PDB entry 8VR8 | electron microscopy, 3.25 A resolution | chains Y and A of the 31 polymer chains in the assembly

Chain Y:
Name: 50S Ribosomal Protein L28
Organism: Mycolicibacterium smegmatis MC2 155
Reference sequence: I7FJ52 (I7FJ52_MYCS2); numbering as in UniProt (aligned over 1-64)
Amino-acid sequence (64 residues; numbered 1 to 64; the number before each row is that of its first residue):
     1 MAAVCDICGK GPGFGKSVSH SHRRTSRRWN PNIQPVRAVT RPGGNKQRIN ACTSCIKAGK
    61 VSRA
Disordered / not traced: 1

Chain A:
Molecule: 23S ribosomal RNA
Organism: Mycolicibacterium smegmatis MC2 155
Sequence (3120 nucleotides; each row starts with the number of its first residue):
     1 UAAGUGUUUA AGGGCGCAUG GUGGAUGCCU UGGCACUGGG AGCCGAUGAA GGACGUAGGA
    61 GGCUGCGAUA AGCCUCGGGG AGCUGUCAAC CGAGCGUUGA UCCGAGGAUG UCCGAAUGGG
   121 GAAACCCGGC ACGAGUGAUG UCGUGUCACC AGGCGCUGAA UAUAUAGGCG UCUGGGGGGA
   181 ACGCGGGGAA GUGAAACAUC UCAGUACCCG UAGGAAGAGA AAACAAAAUG UGAUUCCGUG
   241 AGUAGUGGCG AGCGAAAGCG GAGGAUGGCU AAACCGUAUG CAUGUGAUAC CGGGUAGGGG
   301 UUGUGUGUGC GGGGUUGUGG GACCUAUCUU UCCGGCUCUA CCUGGCUGGA GGGCAGUGAG
   361 AAAAUGUUGU GGUUAGCGGA AAUGGCUUGG GAUGGCCUGC CGUAGACGGU GAGAGCCCGG
   421 UACGUGAAAA CCCGACGUCU GUCUUGAUGG UGUUCCCGAG UAGCAGCGGG CCCGUGGAAU
   481 CUGCUGUGAA UCUGCCGGGA CCACCCGGUA AGCCUGAAUA CUUCCCAGUG ACCGAUAGCG
   541 GAUUAGUACC GUGAGGGAAU GGUGAAAAGU ACCCCGGGAG GGGAGUGAAA GAGUACCUGA
   601 AACCGUGCGC UUACAAUCCG UCAGAGCCCU CGACGUGUCG UGGGGUGAUG GCGUGCCUUU
   661 UGAAGAAUGA GCCUGCGAGU CAGGGACAUG UCGCGAGGUU AACCCGGGUG GGGUAGCCGC
   721 AGCGAAAGCG AGUCUGAAUA GGGCGUAUCC ACACAAGAGU GUGUGGUGUA GUGGUGUGUU
   781 CUGGACCCGA AGCGGAGUGA UCUACCCAUG GCCAGGGUGA AGCGCGGGUA AGACCGCGUG
   841 GAGGCCCGAA CCCACUUAGG UUGAAGACUG AGGGGAUGAG CUGUGGGUAG GGGUGAAAGG
   901 CCAAUCAAAC UCCGUGAUAG CUGGUUCUCC CCGAAAUGCA UUUAGGUGCA GCGUCGCAUG
   961 UUUCUUGCCG GAGGUAGAGC UACUGGAUGG CCGAUGGGCC CCACAGGGUU ACUGACGUCA
  1021 GCCAAACUCC GAAUGCCGGU AAGUCCAAGA GUGCGGCAGU GAGACGGCGG GGGAUAAGCU
  1081 CCGUGCGUCG AGAGGGAAAC AGCCCAGAUC GCCGGCUAAG GCCCCUAAGC GUGUGCUAAG
  1141 UGGAAAAGGA UGUGCAGUCG CGAAGACAAC CAGGAGGUUG GCUUAGAAGC AGCCACCCUU
  1201 GAAAGAGUGC GUAAUAGCUC ACUGGUCAAG UGAUUGUGCG CCGAUAAUGU AGCGGGGCUC
  1261 AAGCACACCG CCGAAGCCGC GGCAGCCAAC GUGUUGGCUG GGUAGGGGAG CGUCCUGCAU
  1321 CCGGUGAAGC CGCCGAGUGA UCGAGUGGUG GAGGGUGUGG GAGUGAGAAU GCAGGCAUGA
  1381 GUAGCGAUUA GGCAAGUGAG AACCUUGCCC GCCGAAAGAC CAAGGGUUCC UGGGCCAGGC
  1441 CAGUCCGCCC AGGGUGAGUC GGGACCUAAG GCGAGGCCGA CAGGCGUAGU CGAUGGACAA
  1501 CGGGUUGAUA UUCCCGUACC CGUGUAUGUG CGUCCAUGAU GAAUCAGCGG UACUAACCAU
  1561 CCAAAACCAC CGUGACCGCA CCUUUCGGGG UGUGGCGUUG GUGGGGCUGC AUGGGACCUU
  1621 CGUUGGUAGU AGUCAAGCGA UGGGGUGACG CAGGAAGGUA GCCGUACCGG UCAGUGGUAA
  1681 UACCGGGGUA AGCCUGUAGG GAGUCAGAUA GGUAAAUCCG UCUGGCAUAU AUCCUGAGAG
  1741 GUGAUGCAUA GCCGAGUGAG GCGAAUUCGG UGAUCCUAUG CUGCCGAGAA AAGCCUCUAG
  1801 CGAGGACAUA CACGGCCCGU ACCCCAAACC AACACAGGUG GUCAGGUAGA GAAUACUAAG
  1861 GCGUACGAGU GAACUAUGGU UAAGGAACUC GGCAAAAUGC CCCCGUAACU UCGGGAGAAG
  1921 GGGGACCCAC AUGGCGUGUA AGCCUUUACG GCCCAAGCGU GAGUGGGUGG CACAAACCAG
  1981 UGAGAAGCGA CUGUUUACUA AAAACACAGG UCCGUGCGAA GUCGCAAGAC GAUGUAUACG
  2041 GACUGACGCC UGCCCGGUGC UGGAAGGUUA AGAGGACCCG UUAACUCCCU UUGGGGGUGA
  2101 AGCGGAGAAU UUAAGCCCCA GUAAACGGCG GUGGUAACUA UAACCAUCCU AAGGUAGCGA
  2161 AAUUCCUUGU CGGGUAAGUU CCGACCUGCA CGAAUGGCGU AACGACUUCU CAACUGUCUC
  2221 AACCAUAGAC UCGGCGAAAU UGCACUACGA GUAAAGAUGC UCGUUACGCG CGGCAGGACG
  2281 AAAAGACCCC GGGACCUUCA CUACAACUUG GUAUUGGUGC UCGAUACGGU UUGUGUAGGA
  2341 UAGGUGGGAG ACUGUGAAGC UCACACGCCA GUGUGGGUGG AGUCGUUGUU GAAAUACCAC
  2401 UCUGAUCGUA UUGGGCCUCU AACCUCGGAC CGUAUAUCCG GUUCAGGGAC AGUGCCUGGU
  2461 GGGUAGUUUA ACUGGGGCGG UUGCCUCCUA AAAUGUAACG GAGGCGCCCA AAGGUUCCCU
  2521 CAACCUGGAC GGCAAUCAGG UGUUGAGUGU AAGUGCACAA GGGAGCUUGA CUGCGAGACG
  2581 GACAUGUCGA GCAGGGACGA AAGUCGGGAC UAGUGAUCCG GCACCUCUGA GUGGAAGGGG
  2641 UGUCGCUCAA CGGAUAAAAG GUACCCCGGG GAUAACAGGC UGAUCUUCCC CAAGAGUCCA
  2701 UAUCGACGGG AUGGUUUGGC ACCUCGAUGU CGGCUCGUCG CAUCCUGGGG CUGGAGCAGG
  2761 UCCCAAGGGU UGGGCUGUUC GCCCAUUAAA GCGGCACGCG AGCUGGGUUU AGAACGUCGU
  2821 GAGACAGUUC GGUCUCUAUC CGCCGCGCGC GUCAGAAGCU UGAGGAAACC UGUCCCUAGU
  2881 ACGAGAGGAC CGGGACGGAC GAACCUCUGG UAUACCAGUU GUCCCACCAG GGGCACGGCU
  2941 GGAUAGCCAC GUUCGGACAG GAUAACCGCU GAAAGCAUCU AAGCGGGAAA CCUCUUCCAA
  3001 GACCAGGCUU CUCACCCUCU AGGAGGGAUA AGGCCCCCCG CAGACCACGG GAUUGAUAGA
  3061 CCAGACCUGG AAGCCUAGUA AUAGGUGCAG GGAACUGGCA CUAACCGGCC GAAAACUUAC
Disordered / not traced: 1, 1546-1619, 2056-2150
Residues lining bound ligands: chloramphenicol (CLM): G2285, A2286, A2675, C2676, A2727, U2728, G2729, U2730

How chain Y and chain A interact:
Contacting residue pairs (80):
  Ala2(Y) - G1479(A)  hydrogen bond to the phosphate
  Ala2(Y) - A1480(A)  phosphate contact
  Ala3(Y) - A1480(A)  hydrogen bond to the phosphate
  Val4(Y) - A1480(A)  sugar contact
  Lys10(Y) - U485(A)  salt bridge to the phosphate
  Pro12(Y) - A1480(A)  sugar contact
  Gly13(Y) - G483(A)  sugar contact
  Phe14(Y) - G187(A)  phosphate contact
  Phe14(Y) - A1480(A)  base contact
  Gly15(Y) - G468(A)  sugar contact
  Lys16(Y) - G204(A)  base contact
  Lys16(Y) - G468(A)  hydrogen bond to the sugar
  Lys16(Y) - G469(A)  phosphate contact
  Ser19(Y) - A2303(A)  phosphate contact
  His20(Y) - A2303(A)  phosphate contact
  Ser21(Y) - U199(A)  sugar contact
  Ser21(Y) - U2302(A)  phosphate contact
  Ser21(Y) - A2303(A)  hydrogen bond to the phosphate
  Ser21(Y) - A2656(A)  base contact
  Ser21(Y) - A2657(A)  hydrogen bond to the base
  His22(Y) - U199(A)  hydrogen bond to the sugar
  His22(Y) - C200(A)  salt bridge to the phosphate
  Arg23(Y) - U199(A)  salt bridge to the phosphate
  Arg23(Y) - U2302(A)  sugar contact
  Arg24(Y) - C200(A)  salt bridge to the phosphate
  Arg24(Y) - G469(A)  salt bridge to the phosphate
  Thr25(Y) - A2303(A)  sugar contact
  Thr25(Y) - C2304(A)  sugar contact
  Ser26(Y) - G188(A)  hydrogen bond to the phosphate
  Arg27(Y) - C2455(A)  salt bridge to the phosphate
  Arg27(Y) - C2456(A)  salt bridge to the phosphate
  Arg28(Y) - A1480(A)  salt bridge to the phosphate
  Arg28(Y) - C2455(A)  phosphate contact
  Trp29(Y) - C467(A)  base contact
  Trp29(Y) - G468(A)  sugar contact
  Trp29(Y) - G483(A)  base contact
  Trp29(Y) - C484(A)  base contact
  Trp29(Y) - C2455(A)  hydrogen bond to the phosphate
  Trp29(Y) - C2456(A)  hydrogen bond to the phosphate
  Asn30(Y) - C484(A)  hydrogen bond to the sugar
  Asn30(Y) - G2454(A)  hydrogen bond to the sugar
  Asn30(Y) - C2455(A)  hydrogen bond to the phosphate
  Pro31(Y) - C484(A)  phosphate contact
  Pro31(Y) - U485(A)  phosphate contact
  Pro31(Y) - G2454(A)  hydrogen bond to the sugar
  Asn32(Y) - U485(A)  hydrogen bond to the phosphate
  Asn32(Y) - G486(A)  hydrogen bond to the phosphate
  Asn32(Y) - A2313(A)  hydrogen bond to the base
  Asn32(Y) - G2454(A)  sugar contact
  Gln34(Y) - A2313(A)  base contact
  Gln34(Y) - U2314(A)  hydrogen bond to the base
  Gln34(Y) - G2452(A)  hydrogen bond to the base
  Gln34(Y) - U2453(A)  hydrogen bond to the base
  Pro35(Y) - C2423(A)  phosphate contact
  Pro35(Y) - C2424(A)  phosphate contact
  Pro35(Y) - G2452(A)  base contact
  Val36(Y) - C2423(A)  phosphate contact
  Arg37(Y) - C2423(A)  hydrogen bond to the phosphate
  Arg37(Y) - U2442(A)  salt bridge to the phosphate
  Arg41(Y) - U163(A)  hydrogen bond to the base
  Arg41(Y) - A164(A)  sugar contact
  Gly43(Y) - U163(A)  base contact
  Asn45(Y) - A160(A)  base contact
  Asn45(Y) - U161(A)  base contact
  Asn45(Y) - G2441(A)  phosphate contact
  Asn45(Y) - U2442(A)  sugar contact
  Lys46(Y) - G2441(A)  phosphate contact
  Lys46(Y) - U2442(A)  hydrogen bond to the phosphate
  Gln47(Y) - G2440(A)  phosphate contact
  Gln47(Y) - G2441(A)  sugar contact
  Arg48(Y) - C2424(A)  salt bridge to the phosphate
  Arg48(Y) - G2441(A)  hydrogen bond to the phosphate
  Thr53(Y) - G486(A)  phosphate contact
  Thr53(Y) - A2313(A)  sugar contact
  Lys57(Y) - G460(A)  base contact
  Lys57(Y) - U487(A)  salt bridge to the phosphate
  Lys57(Y) - G488(A)  base contact
  Arg63(Y) - U2315(A)  salt bridge to the phosphate
  Arg63(Y) - A2422(A)  hydrogen bond to the phosphate
  Arg63(Y) - C2423(A)  salt bridge to the phosphate
Also at the interface, not in a pair above, chain Y (41 interface residues in all): Gly11, Val18, Ile33, Ser54, Ile56
Also at the interface, not in a pair above, chain A (45 interface residues in all): U165, A189, A198, G470, U475

In short:
41 residues of chain Y face 45 of chain A across their interface; the contacts include 24 hydrogen bonds and
13 salt bridges. Polar pairs include Ser21(Y)-A2657(A), Asn32(Y)-A2313(A) and Gln34(Y)-U2314(A). Bound to
chain A: chloramphenicol.
Chain Y is 50S Ribosomal Protein L28 and chain A is 23S ribosomal RNA, both from Mycolicibacterium smegmatis
MC2 155; the structure, Structure of Mycobacterium smegmatis 50S ribosomal subunit bound to HflX and
chloramphenicol:50S-HflX-B-Clm, was determined by electron microscopy (same publication as 8VIO, 8VK0, 8VK7,
8VKI, 8VKW, 8VPK, 8VR4 and 8VRL).
